8GVB - chains B and H of the 5 polymer chains in the assembly; structure by X-ray diffraction, 3.20 A resolution.

Chain B:
Molecule: TD08 TCR beta chain
Organism: Homo sapiens
Chain sequence (246 residues; each row starts with the number of its first residue):
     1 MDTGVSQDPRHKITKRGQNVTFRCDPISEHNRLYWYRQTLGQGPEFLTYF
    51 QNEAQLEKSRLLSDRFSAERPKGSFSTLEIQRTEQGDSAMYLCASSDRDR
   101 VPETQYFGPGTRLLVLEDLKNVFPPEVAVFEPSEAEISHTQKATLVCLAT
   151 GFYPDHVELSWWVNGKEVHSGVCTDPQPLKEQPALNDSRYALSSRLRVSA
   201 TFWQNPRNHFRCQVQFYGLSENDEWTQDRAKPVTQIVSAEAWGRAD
Unresolved in the structure: 1-3, 184-187, 218-220, 246
Disulfides: Cys24-Cys93, Cys147-Cys212

Chain H:
Molecule: MHC class I antigen
Organism: Homo sapiens
Reference sequence: F6IQZ4 (F6IQZ4_HUMAN); residues 1-274 here correspond to UniProt positions 25-298 (UniProt number = residue number + 24)
Chain sequence (275 residues; each row starts with the number of its first residue; numbering starts at 0):
     0 MGSHSMRYFSTSVSRPGRGEPRFIAVGYVDDTQFVRFDSDAASQRMEPRA
    50 PWIEQEGPEYWDEETGKVKAHSQTDRENLRIALRYYNQSEAGSHTLQMMF
   100 GCDVGSDGRFLRGYHQYAYDGKDYIALKEDLRSWTAADMAAQITKRKWEA
   150 AHVAEQQRAYLEGTCVDGLRRYLENGKETLQRTDPPKTHMTHHPISDHEA
   200 TLRCWALGFYPAEITLTWQRDGEDQTQDTELVETRPAGDGTFQKWAAVVV
   250 PSGEEQRYTCHVQHEGLPKPLTLRW
Unresolved in the structure: 0-1
Construct notes: initiating methionine (0)
Disulfides: Cys101-Cys164, Cys203-Cys259

Chain B / chain H interface:
Residue-residue contacts (20):
  Tyr49(B) - Gly65(H)
  Gln51(B) - Ala69(H)  hydrogen bond (side chain-backbone)
  Gln51(B) - Gln72(H)
  Gln51(B) - Thr73(H)  hydrogen bond
  Glu53(B) - Gln72(H)
  Gln55(B) - Lys68(H)  hydrogen bond (backbone-side chain)
  Leu56(B) - Gly65(H)
  Leu56(B) - Lys68(H)
  Leu56(B) - Ala69(H)  hydrophobic
  Glu57(B) - Asp61(H)
  Glu57(B) - Glu62(H)
  Arg60(B) - Asp61(H)
  Arg98(B) - Thr73(H)  hydrogen bond
  Asp99(B) - Lys146(H)  salt bridge
  Asp99(B) - Ala150(H)
  Arg100(B) - Ala150(H)
  Val101(B) - Ala150(H)  hydrophobic
  Val101(B) - His151(H)
  Val101(B) - Val152(H)
  Val101(B) - Gln155(H)
Other interface residues (no listed pair), chain B (13 interface residues in all): Arg32, Lys58
Other interface residues (no listed pair), chain H (15 interface residues in all): Pro57, Thr64, Lys66

In short:
13 residues of chain B face 15 of chain H across their interface, with 4 hydrogen bonds and 1 salt bridge.
Polar contacts include Asp99(B)-Lys146(H), Gln51(B)-Ala69(H) and Gln51(B)-Thr73(H).
Here chain B is TD08 TCR beta chain and chain H is MHC class I antigen, both from Homo sapiens. Entry 8GVB
(The complex between public TCR TD08 and HLA-A24 bound to HIV-1 Nef138-8 peptide) was determined by X-ray
diffraction, deposited together with 8GVG and 8GVI.
